9G6C - chains A and C of the 4 polymer chains in the assembly; structure by electron microscopy, 1.80 A resolution.

# Chain A (and C)
Protein: H(+)/Cl(-) exchange transporter 7
Organism: Homo sapiens
Notes: chain C of this document is another copy of the same molecule, construct and numbering; everything in this record applies to it too
UniProtKB: P51798 (CLCN7_HUMAN); numbering as in UniProt (aligned over 1-805)
Sequence (805 residues; row label = number of the first residue in the row):
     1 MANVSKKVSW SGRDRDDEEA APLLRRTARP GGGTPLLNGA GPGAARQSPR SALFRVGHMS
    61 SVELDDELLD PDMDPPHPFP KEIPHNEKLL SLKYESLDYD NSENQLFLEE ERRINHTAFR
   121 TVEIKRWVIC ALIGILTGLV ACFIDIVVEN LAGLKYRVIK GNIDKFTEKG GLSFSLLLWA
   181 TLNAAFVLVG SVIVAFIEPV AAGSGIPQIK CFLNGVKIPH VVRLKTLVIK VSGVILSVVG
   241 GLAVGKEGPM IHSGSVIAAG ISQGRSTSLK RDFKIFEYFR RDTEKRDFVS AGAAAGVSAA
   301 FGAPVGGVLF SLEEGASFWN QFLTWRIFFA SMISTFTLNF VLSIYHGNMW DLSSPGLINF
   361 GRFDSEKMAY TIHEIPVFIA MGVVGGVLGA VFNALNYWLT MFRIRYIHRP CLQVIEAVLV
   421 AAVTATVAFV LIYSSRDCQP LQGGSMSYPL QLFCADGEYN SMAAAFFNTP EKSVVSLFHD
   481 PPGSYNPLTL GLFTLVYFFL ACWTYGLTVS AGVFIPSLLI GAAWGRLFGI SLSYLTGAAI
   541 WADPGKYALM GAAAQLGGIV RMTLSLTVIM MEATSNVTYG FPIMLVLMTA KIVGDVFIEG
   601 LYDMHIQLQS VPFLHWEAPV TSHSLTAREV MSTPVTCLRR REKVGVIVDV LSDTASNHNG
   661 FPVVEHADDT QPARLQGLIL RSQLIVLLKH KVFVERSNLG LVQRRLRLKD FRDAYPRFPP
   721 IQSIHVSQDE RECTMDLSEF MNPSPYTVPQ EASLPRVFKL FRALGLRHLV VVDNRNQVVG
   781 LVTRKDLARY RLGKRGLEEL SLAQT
Disordered / not traced: 1-90, 666-672, 696-703, 792-805
Disulfides: C438-C454
Ion coordination: Mg2+: E95 (together with ATP)
Residues lining bound ligands:
  - pi(2,5)p2 (A1IIT; [(2R)-2-octanoyloxy-3-[oxidanyl-[(1S,2R,3S,4R,5R,6R)-2,4,5-tris(oxidanyl)-3,6-diphosphonooxy-cyclohexyl]oxy-phosphoryl]oxy-propyl] octanoate): L132, L136, V140, H220, V222, R223, L224, L227, V256, I257, A259, G260, I261, Q263, G264, R265, S266, T267, S268, L269, F273, I275, F276, K285, P716, R717
  - ATP (adenosine-5'-triphosphate): Y94, E95, S96, S632, P634, V635, T636, N657, H658, N659, G660, F661, P662, R767, H768, L781, T783, R784, K785, D786
Swiss-Prot annotation at these positions:
  - motif: G203 to P207 (Selectivity filter part_1), G245 to P249 (Selectivity filter part_2), G512 to P516 (Selectivity filter part_3)
  - binding site (chloride): S204, F514, Y602
  - binding site (ATP): H658 to G660, T783 to D786
  - site: E247 (Mediates proton transfer from the outer aqueous phase to the interior of the protein), E314 (Mediates proton transfer from the protein to the inner aqueous phase)
  - modified residue (Phosphoserine): S9, S60, S801
From the paper describing this entry:
  - binding site for pi(2,5)p2: Q263 to D282, K285, R717
  - self-association interface (contacts with another copy of this molecule); pairs are residue here / residue on that copy: E313-Q321
  - conformationally variable residues (loop rearrangement, order/disorder transition): Q263 to D282, R707 to Y715 (from molecular simulation)
  - mutagenesis - R717E: increased catalytic activity
  - disease-associated variants - Y715C: increased catalytic activity
  - mutagenesis - T267G: unchanged catalytic activity

# How chain A and chain C interact
Residue-residue contacts (131; chain A residue first):
  E103(A) with S753(C), hydrogen bond; R756(C)
  F107(A) with H623(C)
  E111(A) with H623(C)
  W127(A) with M588(C), hydrophobic
  G302(A) with V577(C)
  P304(A) with M571(C), hydrophobic; V577(C)
  V305(A) with V305(C), hydrophobic; V568(C), hydrophobic
  L312(A) with W319(C)
  E313(A) with W319(C); Q321(C), hydrogen bond
  A316(A) with W319(C)
  S317(A) with F318(C); W319(C), hydrogen bond (backbone-backbone)
  F318(A) with S317(C); K759(C); A763(C), hydrophobic
  W319(A) with L309(C), hydrophobic; L312(C); E313(C); A316(C); S317(C), hydrogen bond (backbone-backbone); L564(C), hydrophobic
  Q321(A) with E313(C), hydrogen bond; W616(C)
  F322(A) with E617(C)
  T324(A) with L564(C)
  W325(A) with T563(C); L564(C), hydrophobic; T567(C); M584(C), hydrophobic; M588(C), hydrophobic
  F328(A) with L564(C), hydrophobic; T567(C); M571(C), hydrophobic
  F329(A) with M584(C), hydrophobic; M588(C), hydrophobic
  M332(A) with M571(C), hydrophobic; V577(C); G580(C); F581(C), hydrophobic; M584(C), hydrophobic
  I333(A) with F581(C), hydrophobic
  F336(A) with Y370(C); F581(C), hydrophobic
  N339(A) with T578(C)
  F340(A) with I372(C), hydrophobic
  M349(A) with H373(C)
  W350(A) with A369(C); T371(C)
  D351(A) with E366(C)
  L352(A) with Y370(C); T578(C)
  R362(A) with R362(C); D364(C), salt bridge; S575(C)
  D364(A) with R362(C), salt bridge
  E366(A) with D351(C)
  A369(A) with W350(C)
  Y370(A) with F336(C); L352(C)
  T371(A) with W350(C)
  I372(A) with F336(C), hydrophobic; F340(C), hydrophobic
  I540(A) with W350(C)
  W541(A) with W350(C), hydrophobic
  T563(A) with W325(C)
  L564(A) with W319(C), hydrophobic; T324(C); W325(C), hydrophobic; F328(C), hydrophobic
  T567(A) with W325(C); F328(C)
  V568(A) with V305(C), hydrophobic
  M571(A) with P304(C), hydrophobic; F328(C), hydrophobic; M332(C), hydrophobic; E572(C)
  E572(A) with M571(C); V577(C)
  S575(A) with S575(C), hydrogen bond
  V577(A) with G302(C); M332(C); E572(C)
  T578(A) with N339(C); L352(C)
  G580(A) with M332(C)
  F581(A) with M332(C); I333(C), hydrophobic; F336(C), hydrophobic
  M584(A) with W325(C), hydrophobic; F328(C), hydrophobic; F329(C), hydrophobic; M332(C), hydrophobic
  M588(A) with W127(C), hydrophobic; W325(C), hydrophobic; F329(C), hydrophobic
  W616(A) with Q321(C)
  H623(A) with E103(C); F107(C); E111(C), salt bridge
  R674(A) with N774(C); R775(C)
  Q676(A) with N774(C)
  P743(A) with E751(C)
  S744(A) with P749(C); R756(C), hydrogen bond (backbone-side chain)
  P745(A) with R756(C)
  Y746(A) with R756(C); K759(C); L760(C), hydrophobic
  P749(A) with S744(C)
  E751(A) with P743(C)
  S753(A) with E103(C), hydrogen bond
  R756(A) with E103(C); S744(C), hydrogen bond (side chain-backbone); P745(C); Y746(C)
  K759(A) with F318(C); Y746(C)
  L760(A) with Y746(C), hydrophobic; L760(C), hydrophobic
  A763(A) with F318(C), hydrophobic
  N774(A) with R674(C); L675(C), hydrogen bond (side chain-backbone); Q676(C), hydrogen bond; N776(C), hydrogen bond (backbone-side chain)
  R775(A) with R674(C)
  N776(A) with N774(C), hydrogen bond (side chain-backbone)
Also at the interface, not in a pair above, chain A (76 interface residues in all): L108, L309, P355, H373, L585, L675, A752, L764
Also at the interface, not in a pair above, chain C (77 interface residues in all): L108, F322, M349, P355, I540, L585, A752, L764, D773

# Overview
The interface between chain A and chain C involves 76 residues on one side and 77 on the other; the contacts
include 13 hydrogen bonds and 3 salt bridges. Among the polar pairs are R362(A)-D364(C), H623(A)-E111(C) and
E103(A)-S753(C). From the paper: a binding site for pi(2,5)p2 at Q263(A), K285(A) and R717(A); R717E and Y715C
of chain A increase catalytic activity.
Both chains are H(+)/Cl(-) exchange transporter 7 (Homo sapiens). Entry 9G6C (CLC7/OSTM1 complex with bound
PIP2 lipid) was determined by electron microscopy together with 9G6D and 9G6E from the same study.
